Entry 8CC3 (X-ray diffraction, 1.13 A resolution); this record covers chain A.

# Chain A
Molecule: GlcNAc-binding protein A
From: Vibrio cholerae O1 biovar El Tor
UniProtKB: A6XA54 (A6XA54_VIBCE); residues 24-203 here = UniProt positions 24-203
Chain sequence (180 residues; each row starts with the number of its first residue):
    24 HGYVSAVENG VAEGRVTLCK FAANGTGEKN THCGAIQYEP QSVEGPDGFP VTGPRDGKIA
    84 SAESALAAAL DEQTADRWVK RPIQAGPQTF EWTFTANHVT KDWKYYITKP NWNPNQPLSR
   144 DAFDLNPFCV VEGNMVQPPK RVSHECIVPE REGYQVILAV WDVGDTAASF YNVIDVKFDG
Disulfide bonds: Cys-42/Cys-56, Cys-152/Cys-169
What the authors report for this chain:
  - catalytic residues: His-24 (proposed by the authors, not directly observed)

# Summary
From the paper: the catalytic residue His-24.
Chain A is GlcNAc-binding protein A (Vibrio cholerae O1 biovar El Tor); the structure, Vibrio cholerae GbpA
(LPMO domain), was determined by X-ray diffraction, deposited together with 8CC5.
